PDB entry 1Y4Z | X-ray diffraction, 2.00 A resolution | chains A and B of the 3 polymer chains in the assembly

Chain A:
Protein: Respiratory nitrate reductase 1 alpha chain
Organism: Escherichia coli
Notes: EC 1.7.99.4
UniProt: P09152 (NARG_ECOLI); residues 1-1246 here = UniProt positions 1-1246
Chain sequence (1246 residues; each row starts with the number of its first residue):
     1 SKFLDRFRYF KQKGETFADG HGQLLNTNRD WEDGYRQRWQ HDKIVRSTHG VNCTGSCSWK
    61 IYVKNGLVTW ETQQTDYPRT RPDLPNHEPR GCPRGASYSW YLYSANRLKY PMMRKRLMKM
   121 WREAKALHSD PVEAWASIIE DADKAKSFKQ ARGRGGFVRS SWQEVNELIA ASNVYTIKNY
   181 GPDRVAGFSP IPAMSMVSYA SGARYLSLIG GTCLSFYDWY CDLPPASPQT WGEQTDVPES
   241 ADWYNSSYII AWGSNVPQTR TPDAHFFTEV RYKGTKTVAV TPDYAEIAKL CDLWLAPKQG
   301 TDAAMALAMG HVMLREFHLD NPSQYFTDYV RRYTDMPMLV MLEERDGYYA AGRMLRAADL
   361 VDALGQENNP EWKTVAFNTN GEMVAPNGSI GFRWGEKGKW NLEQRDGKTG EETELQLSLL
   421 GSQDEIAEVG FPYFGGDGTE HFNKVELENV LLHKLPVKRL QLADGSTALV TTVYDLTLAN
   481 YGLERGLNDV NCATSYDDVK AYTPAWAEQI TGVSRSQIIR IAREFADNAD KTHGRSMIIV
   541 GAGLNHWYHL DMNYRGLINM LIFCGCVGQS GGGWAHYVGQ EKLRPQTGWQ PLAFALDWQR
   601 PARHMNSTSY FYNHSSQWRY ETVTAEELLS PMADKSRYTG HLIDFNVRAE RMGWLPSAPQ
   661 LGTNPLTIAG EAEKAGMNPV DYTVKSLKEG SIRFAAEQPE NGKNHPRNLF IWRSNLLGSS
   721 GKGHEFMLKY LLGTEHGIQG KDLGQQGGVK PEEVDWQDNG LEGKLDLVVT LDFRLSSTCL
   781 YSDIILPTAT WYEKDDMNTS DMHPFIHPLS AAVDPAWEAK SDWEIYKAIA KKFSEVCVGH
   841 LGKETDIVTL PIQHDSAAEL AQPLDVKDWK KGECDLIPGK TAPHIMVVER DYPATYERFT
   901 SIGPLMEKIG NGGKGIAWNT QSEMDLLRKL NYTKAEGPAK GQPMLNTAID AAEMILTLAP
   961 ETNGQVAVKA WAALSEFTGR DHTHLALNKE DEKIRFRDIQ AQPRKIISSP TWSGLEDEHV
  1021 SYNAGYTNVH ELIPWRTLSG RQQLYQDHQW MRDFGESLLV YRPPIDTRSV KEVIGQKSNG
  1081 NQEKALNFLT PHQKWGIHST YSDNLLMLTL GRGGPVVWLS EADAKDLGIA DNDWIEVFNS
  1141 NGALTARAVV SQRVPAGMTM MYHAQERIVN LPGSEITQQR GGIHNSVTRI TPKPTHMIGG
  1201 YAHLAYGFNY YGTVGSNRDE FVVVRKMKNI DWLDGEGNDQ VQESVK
Not modelled in the structure: 1245-1246
Ion coordination: 4Fe-4S cluster Fe: His-49, Cys-53, Cys-57, Cys-92; molybdenum(VI) ion: Asp-222 (together with MD1)
Residues lining bound ligands:
  - MD1 (phosphoric acid 4-(2-amino-4-oxo-3,4,5,6,-tetrahydro-pteridin-6-yl)-2-hydroxy-3,4-dimercapto-but-3-en-yl ester guanylate ester), molecule 1: Gly-50, Asn-52, Pro-190, Tyr-220, Asp-222, His-546, Trp-712, Arg-713, Ser-714, Asn-715, Leu-716, Ser-719, Ser-720, Lys-722, Leu-771, Asp-772, Phe-773, Arg-774, Ser-776, Thr-788, Trp-791, Lys-794, Asp-822, Thr-1090, His-1092, Ile-1097, His-1098, Ser-1099, Thr-1100, His-1163, His-1184, Asn-1185, Thr-1188, Asn-1217, Arg-1218
  - MD1, molecule 2: Asn-52, Cys-53, Arg-94, Asp-222, Trp-252, Gly-253, Ser-254, Asn-255, Gln-258, Thr-259, Arg-260, Val-280, Thr-281, Pro-282, Asp-283, Ala-285, Pro-297, Gln-299, Gly-300, Asp-302, Gly-541, Ala-542, Gly-543, Leu-544, Trp-547, Tyr-577, Val-578, Gly-579, Leu-1089, Pro-1091, His-1092, Gln-1093, Gly-1096, Ile-1097, His-1098, Tyr-1162, His-1163, Arg-1218
  - 4Fe-4S cluster (SF4): Thr-48, His-49, Val-51, Cys-53, Gly-55, Ser-56, Cys-57, Trp-59, Gly-91, Cys-92, Gly-95, Pro-262, Ile-1097, Tyr-1101

Chain B:
Protein: Respiratory nitrate reductase 1 beta chain
Organism: Escherichia coli
Notes: EC 1.7.99.4
UniProt: P11349 (NARH_ECOLI); residue numbers follow UniProt; this construct covers 1-512
Chain sequence (512 residues; each row starts with the number of its first residue):
     1 MKIRSQVGMV LNLDKCIGCH TCSVTAKNVW TSREGVEYAW FNNVETKPGQ GFPTDWENQE
    61 KYKGGWIRKI NGKLQPRMGN RAMLLGKIFA NPHLPGIDDY YEPFDFDYQN LHTAPEGSKS
   121 QPIARPRSLI TGERMAKIEK GPNWEDDLGG EFDKLAKDKN FDNIQKAMYS QFENTFMMYL
   181 PRLCEHCLNP ACVATCPSGA IYKREEDGIV LIDQDKCRGW RMCITGCPYK KIYFNWKSGK
   241 SEKCIFCYPR IEAGQPTVCS ETCVGRIRYL GVLLYDADAI ERAASTENEK DLYQRQLDVF
   301 LDPNDPKVIE QAIKDGIPLS VIEAAQQSPV YKMAMEWKLA LPLHPEYRTL PMVWYVPPLS
   361 PIQSAADAGE LGSNGILPDV ESLRIPVQYL ANLLTAGDTK PVLRALKRML AMRHYKRAET
   421 VDGKVDTRAL EEVGLTEAQA QEMYRYLAIA NYEDRFVVPS SHRELAREAF PEKNGCGFTF
   481 GDGCHGSDTK FNLFNSRRID AIDVTSKTEP HP
Not modelled in the structure: 510-512
Construct notes: engineered mutation Ala-26 (Cys in P11349)
Ion coordination: 4Fe-4S cluster Fe site 1: Cys-16, Cys-19, Cys-22, Cys-263; 4Fe-4S cluster Fe site 2: Cys-184, Cys-187, Cys-192, Cys-227; 3Fe-4S cluster Fe site 1: Cys-196, Cys-217, Cys-223; 3Fe-4S cluster Fe site 2: Cys-244, Cys-247, Cys-259
Residues lining bound ligands:
  - 3Fe-4S cluster (F3S), molecule 1: Ala-26, Trp-30, Phe-41, Asn-42, Leu-183, Cys-244, Ile-245, Phe-246, Cys-247, Thr-257, Val-258, Cys-259
  - 3Fe-4S cluster (F3S), molecule 2: Thr-195, Cys-196, Pro-197, Ser-198, Ala-200, Ile-201, Ile-212, Cys-217, Arg-218, Gly-219, Trp-220, Arg-221, Met-222, Cys-223, Ser-241
  - heme (HEM): Ile-88, Phe-89, Trp-220, Arg-221
  - 4Fe-4S cluster (SF4), molecule 1: Cys-16, Ile-17, Gly-18, Cys-19, His-20, Thr-21, Cys-22, Val-44, Pro-181, Thr-262, Cys-263, Val-264, Gly-265, Ile-267, Arg-268
  - 4Fe-4S cluster (SF4), molecule 2: Cys-184, Glu-185, His-186, Cys-187, Pro-190, Ala-191, Cys-192, Val-210, Cys-227, Pro-228, Tyr-229, Ile-232, Lys-243, Thr-349

Chain A / chain B interface:
Residue-residue contacts (285):
  Ser-1(A) with Ser-487(B), hydrogen bond (backbone-side chain); Thr-489(B), hydrogen bond (backbone-side chain); Phe-491(B), hydrogen bond (backbone-backbone)
  Lys-2(A) with Asp-215(B), salt bridge; His-485(B); Gly-486(B); Ser-487(B)
  Leu-4(A) with Thr-489(B); Phe-491(B), hydrophobic
  Asp-5(A) with Ser-487(B); Asp-488(B), hydrogen bond (side chain-backbone); Thr-489(B), hydrogen bond
  Arg-8(A) with Asp-488(B); Thr-489(B)
  Gln-12(A) with Asp-488(B)
  Thr-16(A) with Lys-2(B), hydrogen bond (backbone-side chain)
  Phe-17(A) with Lys-2(B); Arg-4(B); Ala-277(B); Asp-278(B)
  Ala-18(A) with Ala-277(B); Asp-278(B), hydrogen bond (backbone-side chain)
  His-21(A) with Asn-189(B), hydrogen bond; Glu-281(B)
  Leu-24(A) with Glu-205(B)
  Asn-28(A) with Gly-486(B); Ser-487(B); Asp-488(B), hydrogen bond
  Arg-29(A) with Arg-204(B); Glu-206(B), salt bridge
  Asp-30(A) with His-485(B); Gly-486(B), hydrogen bond (side chain-backbone); Arg-498(B), salt bridge
  Trp-31(A) with Tyr-202(B), hydrogen bond; Leu-211(B), hydrophobic; Ile-212(B); Asp-213(B); Gln-214(B)
  Glu-32(A) with Tyr-202(B), hydrogen bond; Arg-204(B), salt bridge; Leu-211(B); Tyr-248(B), hydrogen bond (backbone-side chain)
  Tyr-35(A) with Trp-30(B); Glu-242(B), hydrogen bond; Ile-245(B), hydrophobic; Tyr-248(B); Pro-249(B)
  Arg-36(A) with Tyr-248(B); Pro-249(B); Glu-252(B), salt bridge; Arg-463(B)
  Gln-37(A) with Gly-477(B); Thr-479(B)
  Arg-38(A) with Asn-28(B), hydrogen bond (side chain-backbone); Val-29(B), hydrogen bond (side chain-backbone); Trp-30(B)
  Trp-39(A) with Trp-30(B), hydrophobic; Arg-250(B); Val-258(B), hydrophobic
  Trp-70(A) with Asn-28(B); Val-29(B), hydrophobic
  Glu-71(A) with Asn-28(B), hydrogen bond
  Thr-72(A) with Thr-262(B)
  Gln-73(A) with Thr-262(B), hydrogen bond (side chain-backbone); Val-264(B)
  Arg-79(A) with Asn-451(B); Glu-453(B), salt bridge
  Asp-83(A) with Ile-449(B)
  Leu-84(A) with Ile-449(B)
  Pro-85(A) with Arg-266(B); Ala-448(B); Ile-449(B)
  Asn-86(A) with Arg-266(B); Asn-451(B)
  Glu-88(A) with Arg-266(B), salt bridge; Tyr-452(B); Arg-455(B), salt bridge
  Pro-89(A) with Glu-261(B); Cys-263(B); Arg-266(B)
  Arg-90(A) with Val-264(B)
  Gly-91(A) with Val-264(B)
  Cys-92(A) with Thr-21(B); Val-264(B)
  Pro-93(A) with Cys-19(B); Thr-21(B); Val-24(B)
  Ala-96(A) with Val-24(B); Thr-25(B); Asn-28(B), hydrogen bond (backbone-side chain)
  Ser-97(A) with Val-24(B)
  Ser-99(A) with Asn-28(B)
  Trp-100(A) with Tyr-108(B)
  Ala-105(A) with Tyr-108(B); Gln-109(B), hydrogen bond (backbone-side chain); His-112(B)
  Asn-106(A) with Tyr-108(B); Leu-111(B); His-112(B), hydrogen bond
  Arg-107(A) with His-112(B)
  Lys-115(A) with Glu-116(B), salt bridge
  Arg-116(A) with Glu-116(B)
  Gly-153(A) with Gln-121(B); Pro-122(B)
  Arg-154(A) with Pro-115(B); Gly-117(B); Ser-118(B), hydrogen bond (backbone-backbone); Lys-119(B); Ser-120(B); Gln-121(B)
  Gly-155(A) with Ala-114(B); Pro-115(B); Pro-122(B)
  Gly-156(A) with Ala-114(B), hydrogen bond (backbone-backbone); Pro-115(B), hydrogen bond (backbone-backbone); Glu-116(B)
  Tyr-244(A) with Tyr-444(B), hydrogen bond; Ala-448(B); Ile-449(B)
  Ser-247(A) with Arg-417(B), hydrogen bond (backbone-side chain); Val-421(B)
  Pro-257(A) with Ile-17(B), hydrophobic
  Thr-261(A) with Ile-17(B); Cys-19(B); Val-264(B)
  Pro-262(A) with Val-264(B), hydrophobic
  Ala-264(A) with Ile-17(B), hydrophobic
  His-265(A) with Gly-265(B); Arg-266(B)
  Thr-268(A) with Lys-15(B)
  Glu-269(A) with Lys-15(B), salt bridge; Arg-266(B), salt bridge; Leu-447(B); Ala-448(B)
  Arg-271(A) with Asp-14(B), salt bridge; Leu-359(B); Arg-413(B), hydrogen bond (backbone-side chain)
  Tyr-272(A) with Asn-12(B), hydrogen bond; Asp-14(B), hydrogen bond; Lys-15(B); Met-409(B); Met-412(B), hydrophobic; Arg-413(B); Lys-416(B); Tyr-444(B); Leu-447(B); Ala-448(B), hydrophobic
  Lys-273(A) with Lys-416(B); Arg-417(B); Thr-420(B), hydrogen bond (backbone-side chain); Tyr-444(B)
  Gly-274(A) with Leu-377(B); Arg-413(B); Arg-417(B), hydrogen bond (backbone-side chain)
  Thr-275(A) with Arg-413(B), hydrogen bond (backbone-side chain); Arg-417(B)
  Lys-276(A) with Ile-376(B), hydrogen bond (side chain-backbone); Leu-377(B); Arg-417(B)
  Pro-282(A) with Phe-172(B)
  Tyr-284(A) with Thr-175(B); Phe-176(B), hydrophobic; Met-177(B); Pro-361(B); Arg-384(B)
  Ala-285(A) with Met-177(B)
  Glu-286(A) with Ile-17(B); Asp-147(B); Met-177(B); Tyr-179(B), hydrogen bond
  Ala-288(A) with Pro-361(B)
  Lys-289(A) with Leu-13(B), hydrogen bond (side chain-backbone); Asp-14(B), hydrogen bond (side chain-backbone); Cys-16(B), hydrogen bond (side chain-backbone); Met-177(B)
  Cys-291(A) with Ser-360(B); Pro-361(B)
  Asp-292(A) with Pro-361(B); Ile-362(B), hydrogen bond (backbone-backbone); Pro-378(B); Arg-413(B), salt bridge
  Leu-293(A) with Pro-361(B); Ile-362(B), hydrophobic
  Trp-294(A) with Phe-172(B), hydrophobic; Arg-384(B)
  Ser-516(A) with Asp-367(B); Ala-368(B), hydrogen bond (side chain-backbone)
  Gln-517(A) with Ala-368(B)
  Arg-520(A) with Ala-368(B), hydrogen bond (side chain-backbone); Gly-369(B); Glu-370(B); Ile-376(B)
  Glu-524(A) with Ile-376(B)
  Asn-528(A) with Arg-417(B), hydrogen bond
  Lys-531(A) with Asp-422(B)
  Thr-532(A) with Val-421(B)
  Arg-535(A) with Thr-420(B), hydrogen bond (side chain-backbone)
  Leu-775(A) with Leu-111(B); His-112(B)
  Leu-780(A) with Leu-111(B); Gln-121(B); Pro-122(B)
  Tyr-781(A) with Gln-121(B), hydrogen bond
  Lys-1094(A) with Gly-18(B), hydrogen bond (side chain-backbone); Asp-146(B), salt bridge; Asp-147(B), salt bridge
  Trp-1095(A) with His-20(B); Asn-143(B); Asp-146(B)
  Asp-1103(A) with Tyr-108(B), hydrogen bond (backbone-side chain)
  Leu-1105(A) with Phe-104(B); Asp-105(B); Phe-106(B), hydrophobic; Tyr-108(B)
  Leu-1106(A) with Lys-27(B); Asn-28(B)
  Met-1107(A) with Val-24(B), hydrophobic
  Leu-1108(A) with Phe-104(B); Phe-106(B), hydrophobic; Tyr-108(B)
  Thr-1109(A) with Trp-40(B); Tyr-101(B); Phe-104(B); Pro-142(B)
  Leu-1110(A) with Val-24(B), hydrophobic; Trp-40(B), hydrophobic; Asn-143(B), hydrogen bond (backbone-side chain)
  Arg-1112(A) with Trp-144(B), hydrogen bond (side chain-backbone); Gly-149(B), hydrogen bond (side chain-backbone); Gly-150(B)
  Gly-1113(A) with Phe-106(B); Ile-138(B)
  Trp-1118(A) with Asp-146(B); Asp-147(B)
  Glu-1121(A) with Glu-151(B); Phe-152(B), hydrogen bond (side chain-backbone)
  Lys-1125(A) with Glu-151(B)
  Asp-1131(A) with Gly-150(B); Lys-154(B), salt bridge
  Asn-1132(A) with Lys-137(B), hydrogen bond (backbone-side chain); Ile-138(B), hydrogen bond (side chain-backbone); Glu-139(B); Trp-144(B)
  Trp-1134(A) with Lys-137(B)
  Arg-1147(A) with Ile-138(B)
  Val-1149(A) with Gly-149(B)
  Val-1150(A) with Gly-149(B); Gly-150(B), hydrogen bond (backbone-backbone); Glu-151(B)
  Ser-1151(A) with Leu-148(B), hydrogen bond (side chain-backbone)
  Gln-1152(A) with Phe-152(B); Tyr-169(B), hydrogen bond (side chain-backbone); Ser-170(B); Gln-171(B), hydrogen bond (side chain-backbone); Phe-172(B); Thr-175(B), hydrogen bond
  Arg-1153(A) with Asp-147(B), hydrogen bond (side chain-backbone); Phe-172(B)
  Pro-1155(A) with Phe-172(B), hydrophobic
  Arg-1167(A) with Gln-121(B), hydrogen bond (backbone-side chain)
  Ile-1168(A) with Leu-111(B); Ile-123(B); Ala-124(B), hydrogen bond (backbone-backbone)
  Val-1169(A) with Phe-106(B), hydrophobic; Ile-123(B); Ala-124(B)
  Asn-1170(A) with Phe-106(B); Ile-123(B); Ala-124(B), hydrogen bond (backbone-backbone); Pro-126(B); Ile-138(B)
  Leu-1171(A) with Ile-123(B)
  Arg-1180(A) with Ser-120(B); Gln-121(B), hydrogen bond (side chain-backbone); Ile-123(B)
  Trp-1232(A) with Arg-125(B); Ala-136(B)
  Leu-1233(A) with Lys-119(B); Ser-120(B), hydrogen bond (backbone-side chain)
  Asp-1234(A) with Arg-125(B), salt bridge
  Gly-1235(A) with Lys-119(B)
  Glu-1236(A) with Arg-125(B), salt bridge; Arg-134(B), salt bridge
  Asn-1238(A) with Arg-125(B), hydrogen bond (backbone-side chain)
  Gln-1240(A) with Ala-136(B)
Other interface residues (no listed pair), chain A (138 interface residues in all): Glu-15, Asp-33, Thr-75, Pro-82, Leu-108, Phe-157, Tyr-248, Gln-258, Asp-283, Leu-290, Glu-735, Asn-1104, Gly-1111, Asp-1133, Val-1154, Gln-1242
Other interface residues (no listed pair), chain B (137 interface residues in all): Arg-33, Trp-66, Leu-74, Gly-141, Glu-173, Met-178, Pro-358, Leu-371, Ala-450

In short:
138 residues of chain A and 137 residues of chain B are in contact, with 63 hydrogen bonds and 19 salt
bridges. Polar contacts include Lys-2(A)/Asp-215(B), Arg-29(A)/Glu-206(B) and Asp-30(A)/Arg-498(B). Ligands of
chain A: compound MD1 and 4Fe-4S cluster.
Here chain A is Respiratory nitrate reductase 1 alpha chain and chain B is Respiratory nitrate reductase 1
beta chain, both from Escherichia coli. Entry 1Y4Z (The crystal structure of Nitrate Reductase A, NarGHI, in
complex with the Q-site inhibitor pentachlorophenol) was determined by X-ray diffraction, deposited together
with 1Y5I, 1Y5L and 1Y5N.
